PDB entry 4Y63 | X-ray diffraction, 1.30 A resolution | chain A

== Chain A ==
Protein: Histo-blood group ABO system transferase
Source organism: Homo sapiens
Notes: EC 2.4.1.40, 2.4.1.37
UniProtKB: P16442 (BGAT_HUMAN); residues 1-354 here = UniProt positions 1-354
Sequence (354 residues; numbered 1 to 354; the number before each row is that of its first residue):
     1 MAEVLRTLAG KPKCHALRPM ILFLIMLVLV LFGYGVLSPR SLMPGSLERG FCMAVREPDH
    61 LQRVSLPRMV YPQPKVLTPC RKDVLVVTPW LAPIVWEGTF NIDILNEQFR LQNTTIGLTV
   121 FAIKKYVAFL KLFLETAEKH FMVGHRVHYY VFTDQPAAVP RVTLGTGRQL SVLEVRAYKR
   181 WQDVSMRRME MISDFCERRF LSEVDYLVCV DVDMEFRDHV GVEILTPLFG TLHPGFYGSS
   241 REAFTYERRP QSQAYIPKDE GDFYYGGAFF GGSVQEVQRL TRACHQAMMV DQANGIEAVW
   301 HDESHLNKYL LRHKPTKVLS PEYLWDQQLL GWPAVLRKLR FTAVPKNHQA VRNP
Disordered / not traced: 1-63, 346-354
Construct notes: conflict G266 (Leu in P16442); variant A268 (Gly in P16442)
Bound ions: Mn2+: D213 (together with 48O)
Small-molecule neighbours:
  - 48O (5'-deoxy-5'-{[(2S)-2-(triaza-1,2-dien-2-ium-1-yl)propanoyl]amino}uridine): F121, A122, I123, K124, Y126, W181, V184, S185, R188, D211, V212, D213
  - H-antigen acceptor (BHE; octyl 2-O-(6-deoxy-alpha-L-galactopyranosyl)-beta-D-galactopyranoside): H233, P234, G235, F236, T245, Y264, W300, E303, D326, L329, A343

== Summary ==
Ligands of chain A: H-antigen acceptor and compound 48O.
Chain A is Histo-blood group ABO system transferase (Homo sapiens); the structure, AAGlyB in complex with
amino-acid analogues, was determined by X-ray diffraction, deposited together with 4Y62 and 4Y64.
